PDB entry 4DTP | X-ray diffraction, 2.05 A resolution | chains A and T of the 3 polymer chains in the assembly

[Chain A]
Molecule: DNA polymerase
From: Enterobacteria phage RB69
Notes: EC 2.7.7.7
Reference sequence: Q38087 (DPOL_BPR69); numbering as in UniProt (aligned over 1-903)
Sequence (903 residues; numbered 1 to 903; the number before each row is that of its first residue):
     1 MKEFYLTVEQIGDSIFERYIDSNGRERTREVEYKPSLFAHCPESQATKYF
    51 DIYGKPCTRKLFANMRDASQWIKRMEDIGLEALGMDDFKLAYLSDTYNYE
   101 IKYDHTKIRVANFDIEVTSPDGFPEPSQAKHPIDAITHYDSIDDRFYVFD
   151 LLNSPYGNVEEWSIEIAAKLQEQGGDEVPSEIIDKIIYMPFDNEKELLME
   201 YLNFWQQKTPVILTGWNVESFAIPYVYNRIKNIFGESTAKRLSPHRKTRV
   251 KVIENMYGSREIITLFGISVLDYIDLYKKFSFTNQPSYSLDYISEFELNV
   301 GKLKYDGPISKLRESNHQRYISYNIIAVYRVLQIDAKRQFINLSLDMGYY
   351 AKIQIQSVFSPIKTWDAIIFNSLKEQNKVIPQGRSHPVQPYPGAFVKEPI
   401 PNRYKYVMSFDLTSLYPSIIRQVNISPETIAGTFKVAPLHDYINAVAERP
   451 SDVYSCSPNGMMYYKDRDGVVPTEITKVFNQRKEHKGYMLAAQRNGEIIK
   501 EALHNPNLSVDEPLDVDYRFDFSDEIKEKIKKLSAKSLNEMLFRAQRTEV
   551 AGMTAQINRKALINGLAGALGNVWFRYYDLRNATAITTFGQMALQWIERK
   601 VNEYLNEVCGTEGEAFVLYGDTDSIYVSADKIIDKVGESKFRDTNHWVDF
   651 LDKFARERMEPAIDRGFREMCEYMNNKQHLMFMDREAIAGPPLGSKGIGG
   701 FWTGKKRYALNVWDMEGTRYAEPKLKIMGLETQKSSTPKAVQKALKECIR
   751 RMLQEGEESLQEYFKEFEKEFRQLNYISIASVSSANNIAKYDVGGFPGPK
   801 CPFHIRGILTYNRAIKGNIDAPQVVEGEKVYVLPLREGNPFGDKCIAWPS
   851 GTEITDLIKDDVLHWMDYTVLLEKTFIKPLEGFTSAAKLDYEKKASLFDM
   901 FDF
Sequence notes: conflict Ala-222 (Asp in Q38087), Ala-327 (Asp in Q38087), Ala-561 (Leu in Q38087), Gly-565 (Ser in Q38087), Ala-567 (Tyr in Q38087)
Metal / ion sites: Ca2+ site 1 near Glu-116 (its only coordinating residue here); Ca2+ site 2: Asp-411, Leu-412, Asp-623 (together with 2'-deoxyguanosine-5'-triphosphate); Ca2+ site 3: Asn-505, Asn-507, Lys-531; Ca2+ site 4: Asp-623 (together with 2'-deoxyguanosine-5'-triphosphate); Ca2+ site 5 near Glu-716 (its only coordinating residue here)
Residues lining bound ligands: 2'-deoxyguanosine-5'-triphosphate (DGT): Asp-411, Leu-412, Thr-413, Ser-414, Leu-415, Tyr-416, Pro-417, Arg-482, Lys-486, Lys-560, Asn-564, Gly-568, Thr-622, Asp-623
Curated features (UniProtKB/Swiss-Prot):
  - region: Thr-248 to Thr-264 (Beta hairpin), Lys-705 to Tyr-708 (Binding of DNA in B-conformation), Leu-897 to Phe-903 (Interaction with the polymerase clamp)
  - binding site (Mg(2+)): Asp-114, Glu-116, Asp-411, Leu-412, Asp-623
  - binding site (substrate): Ser-414 to Tyr-416, Arg-482, Lys-560
  - site: Asp-621 (Optimization of metal coordination by the polymerase active site), Lys-706 (Optimization of metal coordination by the polymerase active site), Asp-714 (Essential for viral replication)
  - mutagenesis: Leu-415 (L415A/G: Decreases base selectivity by several hundred fold; L415G/F: Increased misinsertion, increased mismatch extension and inefficient proofreading; L415M: No effect on base selectivity), Asp-621 (D621A: Drastic decrease in the efficiency of incorporation of dGMP), Lys-706 (K706A: Almost complete loss of polymerase activity), Asp-714 (D714A: Complete loss of viral replication)
What the authors report for this chain:
  - binding site for DNA template (chain T): Ile-362, Asn-572

[Chain T]
Molecule: DNA template
Sequence (17 nucleotides; numbered 2 to 18; the number before each row is that of its first residue):
     2 CAXTTAAGCAGTCCGCG
Modified / non-standard residues: 3DR (1',2'-dideoxyribofuranose-5'-phosphate) at position 4

[Interface between chain A and chain T]
Residue-residue contacts (37; chain A residue first):
  Ser-360(A) with DA3(T), phosphate contact; 3DR_4(T), hydrogen bond to the phosphate
  Pro-361(A) with 3DR_4(T), phosphate contact
  Ile-362(A) with DA3(T), phosphate contact; 3DR_4(T), hydrogen bond to the phosphate
  Lys-363(A) with DC2(T), salt bridge to the phosphate
  Tyr-391(A) with DT5(T), hydrogen bond to the phosphate; DT6(T), sugar contact
  Pro-392(A) with DT6(T), phosphate contact; DA7(T), phosphate contact
  Gly-393(A) with DT6(T), hydrogen bond to the phosphate; DA7(T), hydrogen bond to the phosphate
  Ala-394(A) with DA7(T), sugar contact
  Val-396(A) with DA7(T), phosphate contact; DA8(T), phosphate contact
  Gly-565(A) with 3DR_4(T), sugar contact
  Gly-568(A) with 3DR_4(T), sugar contact; DT5(T), sugar contact
  Ala-569(A) with 3DR_4(T), sugar contact
  Gly-571(A) with DT5(T), sugar contact
  Asn-572(A) with 3DR_4(T), hydrogen bond to the phosphate; DT5(T), hydrogen bond to the phosphate
  Trp-574(A) with DA3(T), stacking on the base
  Lys-705(A) with DA8(T), salt bridge to the phosphate; DG9(T), sugar contact
  Lys-706(A) with DA7(T), base contact; DA8(T), sugar contact
  Arg-707(A) with DG9(T), phosphate contact; DC10(T), salt bridge to the phosphate
  Pro-799(A) with DC14(T), phosphate contact
  Lys-800(A) with DT13(T), phosphate contact; DC14(T), hydrogen bond to the phosphate
  Cys-801(A) with DT13(T), sugar contact
  Phe-803(A) with DG12(T), sugar contact
  Lys-844(A) with DT13(T), salt bridge to the phosphate
  Lys-874(A) with DG12(T), salt bridge to the phosphate
  Lys-878(A) with DA11(T), phosphate contact
Interface residues without a listed pair, chain A (30 interface residues in all): Pro-390, Glu-398, Glu-731, Lys-734, Arg-806

[Summary]
30 residues of chain A and 13 residues of chain T are in contact; the contacts include 8 hydrogen bonds, 5
salt bridges and 1 aromatic stacking contact. Polar pairs include Ser-360(A)/3DR_4(T), Ile-362(A)/3DR_4(T) and
Tyr-391(A)/DT5(T). Bound to chain A: 2'-deoxyguanosine-5'-triphosphate. From the paper: a binding site for DNA
template (chain T) at Ile-362(A) and Asn-572(A).
Here chain A is DNA polymerase (Enterobacteria phage RB69) and chain T is DNA template. Entry 4DTP (RB69 DNA
Polymerase Ternary Complex with dGTP Opposite an Abasic Site and ddA/dT as the Penultimate ...) was determined
by X-ray diffraction (same publication as 4DTJ, 4DTM, 4DTN, 4DTO, 4DTR, 4DTS, 4DTU and 4DTX).
